PDB entry 7XO8 | electron microscopy, 3.48 A resolution | chains A and C of the 6 polymer chains in the assembly

== Chain A (and C) ==
Name: Spike glycoprotein
Organism: Severe acute respiratory syndrome coronavirus 2
Notes: chain C of this document is another copy of the same molecule, construct and numbering; everything in this record applies to it too
UniProtKB: P0DTC2 (SPIKE_SARS2); aligned to UniProt positions 1-1270 over residues 4-1273 (the alignment contains insertions or deletions, so no single offset holds)
Amino-acid sequence (1270 residues; each row starts with the number of its first residue):
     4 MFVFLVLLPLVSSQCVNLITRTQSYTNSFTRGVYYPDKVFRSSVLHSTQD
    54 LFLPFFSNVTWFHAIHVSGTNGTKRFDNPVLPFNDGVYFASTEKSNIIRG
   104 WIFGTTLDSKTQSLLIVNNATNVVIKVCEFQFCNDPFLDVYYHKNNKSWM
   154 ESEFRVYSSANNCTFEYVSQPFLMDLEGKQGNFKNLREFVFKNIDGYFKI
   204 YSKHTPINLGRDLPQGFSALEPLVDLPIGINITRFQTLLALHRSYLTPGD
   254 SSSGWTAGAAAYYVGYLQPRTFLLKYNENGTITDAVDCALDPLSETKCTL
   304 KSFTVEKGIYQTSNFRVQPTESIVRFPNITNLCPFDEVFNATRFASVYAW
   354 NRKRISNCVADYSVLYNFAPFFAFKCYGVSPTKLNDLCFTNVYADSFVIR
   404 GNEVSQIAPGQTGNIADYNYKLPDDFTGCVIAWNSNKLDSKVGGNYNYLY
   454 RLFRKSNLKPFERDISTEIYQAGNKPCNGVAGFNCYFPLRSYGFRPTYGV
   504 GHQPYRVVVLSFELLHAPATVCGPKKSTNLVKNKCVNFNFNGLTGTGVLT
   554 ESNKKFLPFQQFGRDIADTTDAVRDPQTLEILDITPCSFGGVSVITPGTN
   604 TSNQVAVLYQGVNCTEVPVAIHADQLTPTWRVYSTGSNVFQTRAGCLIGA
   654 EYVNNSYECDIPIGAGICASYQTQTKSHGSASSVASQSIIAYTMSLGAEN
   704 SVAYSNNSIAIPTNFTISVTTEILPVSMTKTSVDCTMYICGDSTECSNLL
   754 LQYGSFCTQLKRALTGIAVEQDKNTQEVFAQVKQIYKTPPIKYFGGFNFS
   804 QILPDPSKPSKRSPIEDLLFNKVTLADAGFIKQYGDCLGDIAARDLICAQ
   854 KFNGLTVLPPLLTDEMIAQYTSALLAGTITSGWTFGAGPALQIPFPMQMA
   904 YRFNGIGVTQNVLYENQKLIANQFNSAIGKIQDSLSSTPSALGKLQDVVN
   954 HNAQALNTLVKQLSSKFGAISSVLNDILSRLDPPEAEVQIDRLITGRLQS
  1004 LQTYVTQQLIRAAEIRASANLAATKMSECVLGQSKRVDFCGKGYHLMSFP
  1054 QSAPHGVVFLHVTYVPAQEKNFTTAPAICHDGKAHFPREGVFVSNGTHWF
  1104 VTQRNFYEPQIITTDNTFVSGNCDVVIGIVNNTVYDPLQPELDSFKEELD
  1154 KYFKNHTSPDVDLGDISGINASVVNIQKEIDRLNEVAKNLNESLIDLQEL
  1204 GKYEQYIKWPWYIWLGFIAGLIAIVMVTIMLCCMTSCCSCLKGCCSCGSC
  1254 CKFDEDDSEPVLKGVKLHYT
Disordered / not traced: 4-26, 71-79, 143-156, 177-186, 211-214, 621-639, 677-689, 829-853, 1147-1273
Construct notes: variant I22 (Thr19 in P0DTC2), S27 (Ala in P0DTC2), D142 (Gly in P0DTC2), G213 (Val in P0DTC2), D339 (Gly in P0DTC2), F371 (Ser in P0DTC2), P373 (Ser in P0DTC2), F375 (Ser in P0DTC2), A376 (Thr in P0DTC2), N405 (Asp in P0DTC2), S408 (Arg in P0DTC2), N417 (Lys in P0DTC2), K440 (Asn in P0DTC2), N477 (Ser in P0DTC2), K478 (Thr in P0DTC2), A484 (Glu in P0DTC2), R493 (Gln in P0DTC2), R498 (Gln in P0DTC2), Y501 (Asn in P0DTC2), H505 (Tyr in P0DTC2), G614 (Asp in P0DTC2), Y655 (His in P0DTC2), K679 (Asn in P0DTC2), H681 (Pro in P0DTC2), K764 (Asn in P0DTC2), Y796 (Asp in P0DTC2), H954 (Gln in P0DTC2), K969 (Asn in P0DTC2); engineered mutation G682 (Arg in P0DTC2), S683 (Arg in P0DTC2), S685 (Arg in P0DTC2), P817 (Phe in P0DTC2), P892 (Ala in P0DTC2), P899 (Ala in P0DTC2), P942 (Ala in P0DTC2), P986 (Lys in P0DTC2), P987 (Val in P0DTC2)
Cystine bridges: C131-C166, C291-C301, C480-C488, C538-C590, C617-C649, C662-C671, C738-C760, C743-C749, C1032-C1043, C1082-C1126
Covalently attached groups: N-acetylglucosamine (NAG) linked to N61, N122, N331, N603, N616, N657, N709, N801, N1074, N1098, N1134
UniProt features mapped onto this chain:
  - lipidation (S-palmitoyl cysteine): C1243, C1250, C1253
  - glycosylation (N-linked (GlcNAc...) asparagine): N20 (complex), N125 (hybrid), N334 (complex), N606 (hybrid)

== Interface between chain A and chain C ==
Residue-residue contacts (130; chain A residue first):
  N317(A) - D737(C)  hydrogen bond
  R319(A) - M740(C)  hydrogen bond
  R357(A) - T167(C)  hydrogen bond (side chain-backbone)
  R357(A) - F168(C)
  N360(A) - E169(C)
  A520(A) - P230(C)
  A520(A) - I231(C)  hydrophobic
  P521(A) - G199(C)
  P521(A) - Y200(C)
  P521(A) - P230(C)
  T547(A) - N978(C)  hydrogen bond
  T549(A) - D745(C)
  K558(A) - N282(C)  hydrogen bond
  F559(A) - F43(C)  hydrophobic
  L560(A) - Y38(C)
  L560(A) - G283(C)
  F562(A) - Y38(C)  hydrophobic
  F562(A) - P225(C)
  Q563(A) - V42(C)  hydrogen bond (side chain-backbone)
  Q563(A) - F43(C)
  F565(A) - K41(C)  hydrogen bond (backbone-backbone)
  F565(A) - F43(C)  hydrogen bond (backbone-backbone)
  G566(A) - F43(C)
  R567(A) - F43(C)  hydrogen bond (backbone-backbone)
  R567(A) - R44(C)
  I569(A) - V47(C)  hydrophobic
  I569(A) - K964(C)  hydrogen bond (backbone-side chain)
  A570(A) - V963(C)
  A570(A) - K964(C)
  D571(A) - K964(C)  salt bridge
  D571(A) - S967(C)
  T572(A) - N856(C)
  F592(A) - M740(C)  hydrophobic
  F592(A) - K854(C)
  F592(A) - G857(C)
  Q613(A) - L861(C)
  A647(A) - P862(C)  hydrophobic
  P665(A) - L864(C)  hydrophobic
  G667(A) - L864(C)
  A668(A) - P863(C)  hydrogen bond (backbone-backbone)
  A668(A) - L864(C)  hydrogen bond (backbone-backbone)
  A668(A) - T866(C)
  G669(A) - L864(C)  hydrogen bond (backbone-backbone)
  G669(A) - M869(C)
  I670(A) - L864(C)
  T696(A) - M869(C)
  M697(A) - L864(C)  hydrophobic
  M697(A) - L865(C)  hydrophobic
  M697(A) - M869(C)  hydrophobic
  L699(A) - K786(C)
  L699(A) - I788(C)  hydrophobic
  L699(A) - M869(C)
  L699(A) - Q872(C)
  L699(A) - Y873(C)  hydrogen bond (backbone-side chain)
  G700(A) - K786(C)
  A701(A) - I788(C)  hydrogen bond (backbone-backbone)
  E702(A) - I788(C)
  E702(A) - K790(C)
  N703(A) - Q787(C)
  N703(A) - I788(C)  hydrogen bond (backbone-backbone)
  N703(A) - Y789(C)
  S704(A) - K790(C)
  V705(A) - T883(C)
  A706(A) - Q895(C)
  Y707(A) - P792(C)  hydrophobic
  Y707(A) - Y796(C)
  Y707(A) - F797(C)  hydrogen bond (side chain-backbone)
  Y707(A) - I896(C)
  Y707(A) - P897(C)  hydrophobic
  Y707(A) - F898(C)  hydrogen bond (side chain-backbone)
  S708(A) - P897(C)
  N709(A) - P897(C)
  S711(A) - Q895(C)  hydrogen bond
  S711(A) - P897(C)
  I712(A) - Q895(C)
  A713(A) - L894(C)
  A713(A) - Q895(C)  hydrogen bond (backbone-backbone)
  P715(A) - L894(C)  hydrophobic
  Q957(A) - R765(C)
  T961(A) - S758(C)  hydrogen bond
  Q965(A) - S758(C)  hydrogen bond
  Q965(A) - F759(C)
  Q965(A) - Q762(C)
  S968(A) - Q755(C)
  S968(A) - Y756(C)  hydrogen bond (side chain-backbone)
  K969(A) - Q755(C)
  F970(A) - Q755(C)
  F970(A) - Y756(C)
  A972(A) - Q755(C)
  R995(A) - D994(C)  salt bridge
  Q1002(A) - Q1002(C)
  S1003(A) - F759(C)
  T1006(A) - F759(C)
  T1006(A) - Q1005(C)
  T1009(A) - T1009(C)
  Q1010(A) - L1012(C)
  I1013(A) - L1012(C)  hydrophobic
  E1017(A) - R1019(C)
  R1039(A) - T1027(C)
  R1039(A) - E1031(C)  salt bridge
  R1039(A) - R1039(C)
  V1040(A) - S1030(C)
  V1040(A) - L1034(C)
  D1041(A) - G889(C)
  D1041(A) - S1030(C)  hydrogen bond
  F1042(A) - E1031(C)
  K1045(A) - K786(C)
  K1045(A) - G891(C)
  G1046(A) - A890(C)
  Y1047(A) - W886(C)
  Y1047(A) - A890(C)  hydrophobic
  P1069(A) - P892(C)
  E1072(A) - P892(C)
  E1072(A) - L894(C)
  N1074(A) - Q895(C)  hydrogen bond
  T1077(A) - M900(C)  hydrogen bond
  A1078(A) - M900(C)
  P1079(A) - M900(C)
  P1079(A) - Y917(C)  hydrophobic
  F1089(A) - Y917(C)  hydrophobic
  V1094(A) - Y904(C)
  R1107(A) - Y904(C)
  R1107(A) - N907(C)
  R1107(A) - Q913(C)
  S1123(A) - N914(C)  hydrogen bond
  S1123(A) - E918(C)  hydrogen bond
  V1128(A) - Y917(C)
  V1128(A) - E918(C)
  V1129(A) - Y917(C)
  I1130(A) - Q920(C)
Also at the interface, not in a pair above, chain A (94 interface residues in all): Q314, T315, Q564, R646, I666, N710, K947, G971, V1068, P1090, R1091, E1092, F1121, L1141
Also at the interface, not in a pair above, chain C (95 interface residues in all): L48, E224, G232, E281, T284, G757, K764, A766, D775, K776, I794, A893, P899, I1013, G1035, P1140

== Overview ==
Chain A and chain C form an interface of 94 and 95 residues respectively; the contacts include 28 hydrogen
bonds and 3 salt bridges. Polar pairs include D571(A)-K964(C), R995(A)-D994(C) and R1039(A)-E1031(C).
Both chains are Spike glycoprotein (Severe acute respiratory syndrome coronavirus 2). Entry 7XO8 (SARS-CoV-2
Omicron BA.2 Variant Spike Trimer with three human ACE2 Bound) was determined by electron microscopy (same
publication as 7XO4, 7XO5, 7XO6, 7XO7, 7XO9, 7XOA and 3 further entries).
